PDB entry 2LAL | X-ray diffraction, 1.80 A resolution | chains A and B of the 4 polymer chains in the assembly

# Chain A
Protein: Lentil lectin (alpha chain)
Organism: Lens culinaris
UniProtKB: P02870 (LEC_LENCU); residue numbers follow UniProt; this construct covers 1-181
Sequence (181 residues; numbered 1 to 181; the number before each row is that of its first residue):
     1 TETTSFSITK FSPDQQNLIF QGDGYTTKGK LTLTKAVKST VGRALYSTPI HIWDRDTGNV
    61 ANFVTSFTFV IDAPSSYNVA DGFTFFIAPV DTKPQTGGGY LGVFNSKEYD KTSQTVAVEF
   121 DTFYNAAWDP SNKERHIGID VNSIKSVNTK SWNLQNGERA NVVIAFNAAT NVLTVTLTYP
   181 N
Ion coordination: Mn2+: Glu-119, Asp-121, Asp-129, His-136; Ca2+: Asp-121, Phe-123, Asn-125, Asp-129

# Chain B
Protein: Lentil lectin (beta chain)
Organism: Lens culinaris
UniProtKB: P02870 (LEC_LENCU); residues 1-52 here correspond to UniProt positions 160-211 (UniProt number = residue number + 159)
Sequence (52 residues; numbered 1 to 52; the number before each row is that of its first residue):
     1 VTSYTLNEVV PLKDVVPEWV RIGFSATTGA EFAAQEVHSW SFNSQLGHTS KS
Not modelled in the structure: 48-52

# How chain A and chain B interact
Contacting residue pairs (209; chain A residue first):
  Thr-1(A) / Leu-46(B)
  Thr-1(A) / Gly-47(B)
  Glu-2(A) / Gln-45(B)
  Glu-2(A) / Leu-46(B)  hydrogen bond (backbone-backbone)
  Thr-3(A) / Ser-44(B)
  Thr-4(A) / Phe-42(B)
  Thr-4(A) / Asn-43(B)
  Thr-4(A) / Ser-44(B)  hydrogen bond (backbone-backbone)
  Ser-5(A) / Phe-42(B)
  Ser-5(A) / Asn-43(B)
  Phe-6(A) / Trp-40(B)
  Phe-6(A) / Ser-41(B)
  Phe-6(A) / Phe-42(B)  hydrogen bond (backbone-backbone)
  Ser-7(A) / Trp-40(B)
  Ile-8(A) / Ser-39(B)
  Ile-8(A) / Trp-40(B)  hydrogen bond (backbone-backbone)
  Thr-9(A) / His-38(B)
  Phe-11(A) / Val-37(B)
  Phe-11(A) / His-38(B)
  Phe-11(A) / Ser-39(B)
  Ile-19(A) / Arg-21(B)
  Lys-30(A) / Glu-36(B)  salt bridge
  Lys-30(A) / Val-37(B)
  Leu-31(A) / Glu-36(B)
  Leu-31(A) / Val-37(B)  hydrogen bond (backbone-backbone)
  Thr-32(A) / Gln-35(B)
  Thr-32(A) / Glu-36(B)
  Leu-33(A) / Phe-24(B)  hydrophobic
  Leu-33(A) / Ala-26(B)  hydrophobic
  Leu-33(A) / Gln-35(B)  hydrogen bond (backbone-backbone)
  Thr-34(A) / Ala-26(B)
  Thr-34(A) / Thr-28(B)
  Thr-34(A) / Ala-33(B)  hydrogen bond (side chain-backbone)
  Thr-34(A) / Ala-34(B)
  Thr-34(A) / Gln-35(B)  hydrogen bond
  Lys-35(A) / Ala-33(B)
  Lys-35(A) / Ala-34(B)
  Ala-36(A) / Phe-32(B)
  Ala-36(A) / Ala-33(B)
  Ala-36(A) / Ala-34(B)
  Val-37(A) / Thr-28(B)  hydrogen bond (backbone-side chain)
  Val-37(A) / Phe-32(B)
  Lys-38(A) / Thr-28(B)
  Lys-38(A) / Gly-29(B)
  Lys-38(A) / Ala-30(B)
  Lys-38(A) / Phe-32(B)
  Ser-39(A) / Thr-28(B)  hydrogen bond (backbone-side chain)
  Ser-39(A) / Gly-29(B)  hydrogen bond (backbone-backbone)
  Thr-40(A) / Thr-27(B)
  Thr-40(A) / Thr-28(B)  hydrogen bond (backbone-backbone)
  Val-41(A) / Ala-26(B)
  Val-41(A) / Thr-27(B)
  Gly-42(A) / Ser-25(B)
  Gly-42(A) / Ala-26(B)  hydrogen bond (backbone-backbone)
  Arg-43(A) / Phe-24(B)
  Arg-43(A) / Ser-25(B)
  Ala-44(A) / Gly-23(B)
  Ala-44(A) / Phe-24(B)  hydrogen bond (backbone-backbone)
  Leu-45(A) / Ile-22(B)
  Tyr-46(A) / Arg-21(B)
  Tyr-46(A) / Ile-22(B)  hydrogen bond (backbone-backbone)
  Tyr-46(A) / Trp-40(B)  hydrophobic
  Ser-47(A) / Arg-21(B)  hydrogen bond (backbone-side chain)
  Pro-49(A) / Trp-19(B)
  Pro-49(A) / Val-20(B)
  Ile-50(A) / Glu-18(B)
  Ile-50(A) / Trp-19(B)
  Ile-50(A) / Val-20(B)  hydrogen bond (backbone-backbone)
  Ile-50(A) / Ser-44(B)
  His-51(A) / Glu-18(B)  salt bridge
  His-51(A) / Trp-19(B)
  His-51(A) / Leu-46(B)
  Ile-52(A) / Val-16(B)  hydrophobic
  Ile-52(A) / Pro-17(B)
  Ile-52(A) / Glu-18(B)  hydrogen bond (backbone-backbone)
  Ile-52(A) / Val-20(B)  hydrophobic
  Trp-53(A) / Lys-13(B)
  Trp-53(A) / Val-16(B)  hydrogen bond (side chain-backbone)
  Trp-53(A) / Pro-17(B)  hydrogen bond (side chain-backbone)
  Trp-53(A) / Glu-18(B)
  Asp-54(A) / Glu-18(B)
  Arg-55(A) / Glu-18(B)  salt bridge
  Gly-58(A) / Lys-13(B)
  Asn-59(A) / Leu-46(B)
  Val-60(A) / Lys-13(B)
  Val-60(A) / Leu-46(B)
  Ala-61(A) / Gln-45(B)
  Ala-61(A) / Leu-46(B)
  Asn-62(A) / Ser-44(B)
  Asn-62(A) / Gln-45(B)  hydrogen bond (backbone-backbone)
  Phe-63(A) / Leu-12(B)  hydrophobic
  Phe-63(A) / Asn-43(B)
  Phe-63(A) / Ser-44(B)
  Val-64(A) / Phe-42(B)
  Val-64(A) / Asn-43(B)  hydrogen bond (backbone-backbone)
  Thr-65(A) / Trp-40(B)  hydrogen bond
  Thr-65(A) / Ser-41(B)  hydrogen bond (side chain-backbone)
  Thr-65(A) / Phe-42(B)
  Ser-66(A) / Trp-40(B)
  Ser-66(A) / Ser-41(B)  hydrogen bond (backbone-backbone)
  Phe-67(A) / Phe-24(B)  hydrophobic
  Phe-67(A) / Ser-39(B)
  Thr-68(A) / Val-37(B)
  Thr-68(A) / His-38(B)  hydrogen bond (backbone-backbone)
  Thr-68(A) / Ser-39(B)  hydrogen bond (backbone-backbone)
  Phe-69(A) / Glu-36(B)
  Val-70(A) / Ala-34(B)
  Val-70(A) / Gln-35(B)
  Val-70(A) / Glu-36(B)  hydrogen bond (backbone-backbone)
  Ile-71(A) / Ala-34(B)
  Ile-71(A) / Gln-35(B)
  Asp-72(A) / Ala-33(B)
  Asp-72(A) / Ala-34(B)  hydrogen bond (backbone-backbone)
  Ala-73(A) / Ala-33(B)  hydrophobic
  Pro-74(A) / Phe-32(B)
  Tyr-77(A) / Glu-31(B)
  Asn-78(A) / Glu-31(B)
  Asn-78(A) / Phe-32(B)  hydrogen bond (side chain-backbone)
  Val-79(A) / Glu-31(B)
  Val-79(A) / Phe-32(B)
  Ala-80(A) / Thr-27(B)
  Ala-80(A) / Thr-28(B)
  Ala-80(A) / Glu-31(B)
  Ala-80(A) / Phe-32(B)
  Ala-80(A) / Ala-33(B)
  Asp-81(A) / Thr-27(B)  hydrogen bond (backbone-backbone)
  Asp-81(A) / Thr-28(B)
  Asp-81(A) / Gly-29(B)  hydrogen bond (side chain-backbone)
  Gly-82(A) / Ala-26(B)
  Gly-82(A) / Thr-27(B)  hydrogen bond (backbone-backbone)
  Gly-82(A) / Gln-35(B)
  Phe-83(A) / Phe-24(B)  hydrophobic
  Phe-83(A) / Ser-25(B)
  Phe-83(A) / Val-37(B)  hydrophobic
  Thr-84(A) / Phe-24(B)
  Thr-84(A) / Ser-25(B)  hydrogen bond (backbone-backbone)
  Phe-85(A) / Ile-22(B)  hydrophobic
  Phe-85(A) / Gly-23(B)
  Phe-85(A) / Phe-24(B)  hydrophobic
  Phe-86(A) / Ile-22(B)
  Phe-86(A) / Gly-23(B)  hydrogen bond (backbone-backbone)
  Phe-86(A) / Phe-24(B)
  Phe-86(A) / Ser-25(B)
  Ile-87(A) / Val-20(B)  hydrophobic
  Ile-87(A) / Arg-21(B)
  Ala-88(A) / Val-20(B)
  Ala-88(A) / Arg-21(B)  hydrogen bond (backbone-backbone)
  Pro-89(A) / Pro-17(B)  hydrophobic
  Val-90(A) / Trp-19(B)
  Val-90(A) / Val-20(B)
  Val-90(A) / Arg-21(B)  hydrogen bond (backbone-side chain)
  Gly-97(A) / Thr-27(B)
  Gly-98(A) / Thr-27(B)  hydrogen bond (backbone-side chain)
  Leu-101(A) / Ser-25(B)  hydrogen bond (backbone-side chain)
  Leu-101(A) / Thr-27(B)
  Gly-102(A) / Ser-25(B)
  Gly-102(A) / Thr-27(B)
  Val-103(A) / Ser-25(B)
  Gln-114(A) / Val-15(B)
  Gln-114(A) / Val-16(B)
  Gln-114(A) / Pro-17(B)
  Val-116(A) / Leu-12(B)  hydrophobic
  Val-116(A) / Val-15(B)  hydrophobic
  Phe-123(A) / Glu-31(B)
  Ile-137(A) / Tyr-4(B)  hydrophobic
  Ile-137(A) / Leu-6(B)
  Ile-139(A) / Leu-6(B)  hydrophobic
  Ile-139(A) / Val-10(B)  hydrophobic
  Val-141(A) / Val-10(B)  hydrophobic
  Val-141(A) / Val-15(B)  hydrophobic
  Asn-142(A) / Val-15(B)
  Val-147(A) / Glu-8(B)
  Asn-148(A) / Leu-6(B)
  Asn-148(A) / Asn-7(B)  hydrogen bond (side chain-backbone)
  Asn-148(A) / Glu-8(B)  hydrogen bond
  Thr-149(A) / Leu-6(B)
  Lys-150(A) / Thr-5(B)  hydrogen bond (side chain-backbone)
  Ser-151(A) / Tyr-4(B)
  Trp-152(A) / Tyr-4(B)
  Asn-153(A) / Tyr-4(B)  hydrogen bond (backbone-side chain)
  Gln-155(A) / Thr-2(B)
  Arg-159(A) / His-38(B)
  Phe-166(A) / Val-10(B)
  Phe-166(A) / Leu-12(B)  hydrophobic
  Asn-171(A) / Glu-8(B)
  Asn-171(A) / Val-9(B)
  Asn-171(A) / Val-10(B)  hydrogen bond (backbone-backbone)
  Asn-171(A) / Pro-11(B)
  Val-172(A) / Asn-7(B)
  Val-172(A) / Glu-8(B)
  Leu-173(A) / Asn-7(B)
  Leu-173(A) / Glu-8(B)  hydrogen bond (backbone-backbone)
  Leu-173(A) / Val-10(B)  hydrophobic
  Thr-174(A) / Leu-6(B)
  Val-175(A) / Tyr-4(B)
  Val-175(A) / Thr-5(B)
  Val-175(A) / Leu-6(B)  hydrogen bond (backbone-backbone)
  Thr-176(A) / Tyr-4(B)
  Thr-176(A) / Thr-5(B)
  Leu-177(A) / Thr-2(B)
  Leu-177(A) / Ser-3(B)
  Leu-177(A) / Tyr-4(B)  hydrogen bond (backbone-backbone)
  Thr-178(A) / Thr-2(B)
  Thr-178(A) / Ser-3(B)
  Tyr-179(A) / Val-1(B)
  Tyr-179(A) / Thr-2(B)  hydrogen bond (backbone-backbone)
  Pro-180(A) / Val-1(B)  hydrogen bond (backbone-backbone)
  Asn-181(A) / Val-1(B)
  Asn-181(A) / Thr-2(B)  hydrogen bond (backbone-side chain)
Interface residues without a listed pair, chain A (107 interface residues in all): Lys-10, Leu-18, Gly-29, Thr-48, Thr-115, Gly-138, Thr-170

# In short
107 residues of chain A face 46 of chain B across their interface; the contacts include 50 hydrogen bonds and
3 salt bridges. Polar pairs include Lys-30(A)/Glu-36(B), His-51(A)/Glu-18(B) and Arg-55(A)/Glu-18(B).
Glu-119(A), Asp-121(A), Asp-129(A) and His-136(A) coordinate Mn2+. Asp-121(A), Phe-123(A), Asn-125(A) and
Asp-129(A) coordinate Ca2+.
Here chain A is Lentil lectin (alpha chain) and chain B is Lentil lectin (beta chain), both from Lens
culinaris. Entry 2LAL (Crystal structure determination and refinement at 2.3 angstroms resolution of the
lentil lectin) was determined by X-ray diffraction together with 1LEN from the same study.
